PDB entry 6JKH | X-ray diffraction, 3.00 A resolution | chains A and B

== Chain A (and B) ==
Molecule: Sterol-4-alpha-carboxylate 3-dehydrogenase, decarboxylating
From: Homo sapiens
Notes: EC 1.1.1.170; chain B of this document is another copy of the same molecule, construct and numbering; everything in this record applies to it too
Reference sequence: Q15738 (NSDHL_HUMAN); residues 31-267 here = UniProt positions 31-267
Amino-acid sequence (245 residues; row label = number of the first residue in the row):
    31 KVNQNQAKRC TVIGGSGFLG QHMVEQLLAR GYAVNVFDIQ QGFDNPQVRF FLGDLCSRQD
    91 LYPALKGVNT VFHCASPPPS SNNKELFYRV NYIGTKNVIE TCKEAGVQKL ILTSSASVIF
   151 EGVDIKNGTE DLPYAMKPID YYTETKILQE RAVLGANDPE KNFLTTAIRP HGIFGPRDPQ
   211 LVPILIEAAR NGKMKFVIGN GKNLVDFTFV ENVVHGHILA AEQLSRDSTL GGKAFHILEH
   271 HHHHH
Disordered / not traced: 31-35, 153-166, 202-209, 270-275 (chain B: 31-35, 154-168, 202-209, 270-275)
Differences from the reference sequence: expression tag (268-275)
Ligand contacts: NAD (nicotinamide-adenine-dinucleotide): Gly44, Ser46, Gly47, Phe48, Leu49, Gly50, Phe67, Asp68, Ile69, Gln70, Gly83, Asp84, Leu85, Cys104, Ala105, Ser106, Pro107, Val120, Thr143, Ser144, Ser145, Tyr172, Lys176, Pro200, His201, Phe239
UniProt features mapped onto this chain:
  - active site: Tyr172 (Proton acceptor)
  - binding site (NAD(+)): Lys176
What the authors report for this chain:
  - binding site for NAD: Gly44 to Gly50, Asp68, Ile69, Gly83, Asp84, Leu85, Cys104, Ala105, Ser106, Tyr172, Lys176
  - specificity-determining residues: Asp68
  - catalytic residues: Tyr172, Lys176 (by similarity / conservation)
  - conformationally variable residues (loop rearrangement): His201 to Leu211
  - mutagenesis - G47S, C104T: decreased binding to compound 9
  - disease-associated variants - G205S, K232DEL: decreased stability

== Chain A / chain B interface ==
Contacting residue pairs - 93 pairs, chain A then chain B:
  Ile149(A) with Phe226(B)
  Phe150(A) with Ile228(B), hydrophobic
  Leu184(A) with Arg220(B)
  Ile198(A) with Leu215(B), hydrophobic
  Arg199(A) with Ala218(B)
  Gln210(A) with Asn230(B); Gly231(B), hydrogen bond (backbone-backbone); Lys232(B)
  Leu211(A) with Ile228(B), hydrophobic; Gly229(B); Asn230(B)
  Val212(A) with Ile228(B); Gly229(B), hydrogen bond (backbone-backbone); Gly231(B)
  Pro213(A) with Val227(B); Leu268(B)
  Ile214(A) with Val227(B), hydrogen bond (backbone-backbone); Gly229(B); Leu234(B), hydrophobic; His266(B); Ile267(B); Leu268(B), hydrogen bond (backbone-backbone)
  Leu215(A) with Phe226(B); Val227(B), hydrogen bond (backbone-backbone); Gly246(B); Ala250(B), hydrophobic; His266(B); Ile267(B), hydrophobic
  Ile216(A) with Met224(B), hydrophobic; Lys225(B); Phe265(B); His266(B), hydrogen bond (backbone-backbone); Leu268(B), hydrophobic
  Glu217(A) with Lys223(B); Met224(B); Lys225(B), hydrogen bond (backbone-backbone); Lys263(B), salt bridge; Ala264(B); Phe265(B)
  Ala218(A) with Arg199(B); Ala264(B), hydrogen bond (backbone-backbone); His266(B)
  Arg220(A) with Arg181(B); Leu184(B); Gly262(B)
  Lys223(A) with Glu217(B)
  Met224(A) with Ile216(B), hydrophobic; Glu217(B)
  Lys225(A) with Ile216(B); Glu217(B), hydrogen bond (backbone-backbone)
  Phe226(A) with Ile149(B); Val153(B), hydrophobic; Leu215(B)
  Val227(A) with Pro213(B); Ile214(B), hydrogen bond (backbone-backbone); Leu215(B), hydrogen bond (backbone-backbone)
  Ile228(A) with Leu211(B), hydrophobic; Val212(B)
  Gly229(A) with Leu211(B); Val212(B), hydrogen bond (backbone-backbone); Ile214(B)
  Asn230(A) with Gln210(B); Leu211(B)
  Gly231(A) with Gln210(B), hydrogen bond (backbone-backbone); Val212(B)
  Lys232(A) with Gln210(B)
  Phe239(A) with Glu269(B)
  Gly246(A) with Leu215(B)
  Leu249(A) with Ile214(B), hydrophobic
  Ala250(A) with Leu215(B), hydrophobic
  Gly262(A) with Arg220(B), hydrogen bond (backbone-side chain)
  Lys263(A) with Glu217(B)
  Ala264(A) with Glu217(B); Ala218(B), hydrogen bond (backbone-backbone)
  Phe265(A) with Leu215(B), hydrophobic; Ile216(B); Glu217(B)
  His266(A) with Leu215(B); Ile216(B), hydrogen bond (backbone-backbone); Ala218(B); Leu268(B)
  Ile267(A) with Ile214(B); Leu215(B), hydrophobic; Leu268(B); Glu269(B)
  Leu268(A) with Pro213(B); Ile214(B), hydrogen bond (backbone-backbone); Ile216(B), hydrophobic; Ile267(B); Glu269(B)
  Glu269(A) with His201(B), salt bridge; Ile267(B); Glu269(B)
Interface residues without a listed pair, chain A (38 interface residues in all): Leu234
Interface residues without a listed pair, chain B (43 interface residues in all): Phe150, Glu180, Ile198, Phe239, Asn242, Leu249

== Summary ==
38 residues of chain A and 43 residues of chain B are in contact, with 17 hydrogen bonds and 2 salt bridges.
Polar contacts include Glu217(A)-Lys263(B), Glu269(A)-His201(B) and Gly262(A)-Arg220(B). The paper reports
catalytic residues Tyr172(A) and Lys176(A); G47S and C104T of chain A reduce binding to compound 9; 4
substitutions were tested in all.
Chain A and chain B are both Sterol-4-alpha-carboxylate 3-dehydrogenase, decarboxylating (Homo sapiens); the
structure, The NAD+-bound form of human NSDHL, was determined by X-ray diffraction (same publication as 6JKG).
